6TIW - chains B and A of the 3 polymer chains in the assembly; structure by electron microscopy, 3.80 A resolution.

# Chain B
Name: Tubulin beta chain
From: Sus scrofa
Reference sequence: P02554 (TBB_PIG); numbering as in UniProt (aligned over 1-429)
Sequence (429 residues; each row starts with the number of its first residue):
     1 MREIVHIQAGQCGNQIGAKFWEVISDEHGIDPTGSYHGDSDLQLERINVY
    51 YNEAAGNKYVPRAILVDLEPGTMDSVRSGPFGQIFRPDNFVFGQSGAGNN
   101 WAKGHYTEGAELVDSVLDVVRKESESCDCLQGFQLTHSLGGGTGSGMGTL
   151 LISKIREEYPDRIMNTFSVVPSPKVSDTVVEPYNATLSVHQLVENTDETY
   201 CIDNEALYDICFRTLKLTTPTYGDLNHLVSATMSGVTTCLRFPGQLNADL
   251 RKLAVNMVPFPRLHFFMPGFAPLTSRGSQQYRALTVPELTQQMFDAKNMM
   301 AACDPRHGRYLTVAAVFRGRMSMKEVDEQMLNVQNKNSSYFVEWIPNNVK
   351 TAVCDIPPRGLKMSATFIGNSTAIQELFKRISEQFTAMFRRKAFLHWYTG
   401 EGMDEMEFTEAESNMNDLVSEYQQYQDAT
Ligand contacts: phosphomethylphosphonic acid guanylate ester (G2P): Gly-10, Gln-11, Cys-12, Gly-13, Gln-15, Ile-16, Leu-68, Ala-97, Gly-98, Asn-99, Asn-100, Ser-138, Gly-140, Gly-141, Gly-142, Thr-143, Gly-144, Val-169, Glu-181, Asn-204, Leu-207, Tyr-222, Leu-225, Asn-226
Swiss-Prot annotation at these positions:
  - motif: Met-1 to Ile-4 (MREI motif)
  - binding site (GTP): Gln-11, Glu-69, Ser-138, Gly-142, Thr-143, Gly-144, Asn-204, Asn-226
  - binding site (Mg(2+)): Glu-69
  - modified residue: Ser-40 (Phosphoserine), Lys-58 (N6-acetyllysine), Ser-172 (Phosphoserine), Thr-285 (Phosphothreonine), Thr-290 (Phosphothreonine), Arg-318 (Omega-N-methylarginine)
  - cross-link (Glycyl lysine isopeptide (Lys-Gly)): Lys-58 (interchain with G-Cter in ubiquitin), Lys-324 (interchain with G-Cter in ubiquitin)

# Chain A
Name: Tubulin alpha-1B chain
From: Sus scrofa
Reference sequence: Q2XVP4 (TBA1B_PIG); residue numbers follow UniProt; this construct covers 1-438
Sequence (438 residues; each row starts with the number of its first residue):
     1 MRECISIHVGQAGVQIGNACWELYCLEHGIQPDGQMPSDKTIGGGDDSFN
    51 TFFSETGAGKHVPRAVFVDLEPTVIDEVRTGTYRQLFHPEQLITGKEDAA
   101 NNYARGHYTIGKEIIDLVLDRIRKLADQCTGLQGFLVFHSFGGGTGSGFT
   151 SLLMERLSVDYGKKSKLEFSIYPAPQVSTAVVEPYNSILTTHTTLEHSDC
   201 AFMVDNEAIYDICRRNLDIERPTYTNLNRLISQIVSSITASLRFDGALNV
   251 DLTEFQTNLVPYPRIHFPLATYAPVISAEKAYHEQLSVAEITNACFEPAN
   301 QMVKCDPRHGKYMACCLLYRGDVVPKDVNAAIATIKTKRSIQFVDWCPTG
   351 FKVGINYQPPTVVPGGDLAKVQRAVCMLSNTTAIAEAWARLDHKFDLMYA
   401 KRAFVHWYVGEGMEEGEFSEAREDMAALEKDYEEVGVD
Metal / ion sites: Mg2+: Glu-71 (together with phosphomethylphosphonic acid guanylate ester)
Ligand contacts: phosphomethylphosphonic acid guanylate ester (G2P): Gly-10, Gln-11, Ala-12, Gln-15, Asp-69, Glu-71, Asp-98, Ala-99, Ala-100, Asn-101, Ser-140, Gly-142, Gly-143, Gly-144, Thr-145, Gly-146, Ile-171, Thr-179, Glu-183, Asn-206, Tyr-224, Asn-228
Swiss-Prot annotation at these positions:
  - motif: Met-1 to Cys-4 (MREC motif)
  - active site: Glu-254
  - binding site (GTP): Gly-10, Gln-11, Ala-12, Gln-15, Glu-71, Ala-99, Ser-140, Gly-143, Gly-144, Thr-145, Gly-146, Thr-179, Glu-183, Asn-206, Tyr-224, Asn-228, Leu-252
  - binding site (Mg(2+)): Glu-71
  - modified residue: Lys-40 (N6,N6,N6-trimethyllysine), Ser-48 (Phosphoserine), Ser-232 (Phosphoserine), Tyr-282 (3'-nitrotyrosine), Arg-339 (Omega-N-methylarginine)
  - cross-link (Glycyl lysine isopeptide (Lys-Gly)): Lys-326 (interchain with G-Cter in ubiquitin), Lys-370 (interchain with G-Cter in ubiquitin)

# Interface between chain B and chain A
Contacting residue pairs - 54 pairs, chain B then chain A:
  Arg-2(B) / Glu-97(A)
  Gln-245(B) / Gln-11(A)
  Leu-246(B) / Gln-11(A)
  Asn-247(B) / Gln-11(A)
  Asp-249(B) / Ala-100(A)
  Arg-251(B) / Glu-97(A)  salt bridge
  Arg-251(B) / Asp-98(A)
  Arg-251(B) / Ala-99(A)  hydrogen bond (side chain-backbone)
  Arg-251(B) / Ala-100(A)  hydrogen bond (side chain-backbone)
  Arg-251(B) / Asn-101(A)
  Arg-251(B) / Asn-102(A)
  Arg-251(B) / Arg-105(A)
  Arg-251(B) / Trp-407(A)
  Lys-252(B) / Ala-100(A)  hydrogen bond (side chain-backbone)
  Lys-252(B) / Asn-101(A)  hydrogen bond (side chain-backbone)
  Lys-252(B) / Asn-102(A)
  Lys-252(B) / Val-182(A)
  Lys-252(B) / Trp-407(A)
  Val-255(B) / Phe-404(A)
  Val-255(B) / Trp-407(A)  hydrophobic
  Asn-256(B) / Ala-180(A)
  Asn-256(B) / Val-181(A)
  Asn-256(B) / Val-182(A)
  Asn-256(B) / Phe-404(A)
  Val-258(B) / Phe-404(A)
  Pro-259(B) / Ala-403(A)
  Pro-259(B) / Phe-404(A)
  Phe-260(B) / Ala-403(A)
  Phe-260(B) / Phe-404(A)
  Phe-260(B) / Val-405(A)
  Phe-260(B) / His-406(A)
  Phe-260(B) / Trp-407(A)
  Pro-261(B) / His-406(A)
  Arg-262(B) / His-406(A)
  Ser-322(B) / Glu-220(A)  hydrogen bond
  Ser-322(B) / Arg-221(A)
  Met-323(B) / Tyr-210(A)  hydrophobic
  Met-323(B) / Arg-221(A)
  Met-323(B) / Pro-222(A)
  Lys-324(B) / Arg-214(A)
  Lys-324(B) / Ile-219(A)
  Lys-324(B) / Glu-220(A)
  Lys-324(B) / Arg-221(A)  hydrogen bond (side chain-backbone)
  Lys-324(B) / Pro-222(A)  hydrogen bond (side chain-backbone)
  Asp-327(B) / Arg-221(A)  salt bridge
  Trp-344(B) / Leu-397(A)
  Ile-345(B) / Val-181(A)  hydrophobic
  Pro-346(B) / Met-398(A)
  Asn-347(B) / Val-177(A)
  Asn-347(B) / Ser-178(A)  hydrogen bond (side chain-backbone)
  Asn-347(B) / Thr-179(A)
  Lys-350(B) / Ser-178(A)  hydrogen bond (side chain-backbone)
  Lys-350(B) / Thr-179(A)  hydrogen bond (side chain-backbone)
  Lys-350(B) / Ala-180(A)
Interface residues without a listed pair, chain B (27 interface residues in all): Pro-243, Glu-325, Met-330, Glu-343
Interface residues without a listed pair, chain A (34 interface residues in all): Thr-73, Gly-106, Gln-176, Tyr-224, Lys-394, Lys-401, Tyr-408

# Summary
Chain B and chain A form an interface of 27 and 34 residues respectively; the contacts include 10 hydrogen
bonds and 2 salt bridges. Among the polar pairs are Arg-251(B)/Glu-97(A), Asp-327(B)/Arg-221(A) and
Arg-251(B)/Ala-99(A). Bound to chain B: phosphomethylphosphonic acid guanylate ester.
Here chain B is Tubulin beta chain and chain A is Tubulin alpha-1B chain, both from Sus scrofa. Entry 6TIW
(Human kinesin-5 motor domain in the GSK state bound to microtubules (Conformation 2)) was determined by
electron microscopy, deposited together with 6TA3 and 6TA4.
